PDB entry 2IPK | X-ray diffraction, 2.30 A resolution | chains A and B of the 4 polymer chains in the assembly

# Chain A
Name: HLA class II histocompatibility antigen, DR alpha chain
Source organism: Homo sapiens
Notes: fragment: Extracellular domain, residues 26-207
UniProt: P01903 (2DRA_HUMAN); residues 1-182 here correspond to UniProt positions 26-207 (UniProt number = residue number + 25)
Chain sequence (183 residues; numbered 0 to 182; the number before each row is that of its first residue; numbering starts at 0):
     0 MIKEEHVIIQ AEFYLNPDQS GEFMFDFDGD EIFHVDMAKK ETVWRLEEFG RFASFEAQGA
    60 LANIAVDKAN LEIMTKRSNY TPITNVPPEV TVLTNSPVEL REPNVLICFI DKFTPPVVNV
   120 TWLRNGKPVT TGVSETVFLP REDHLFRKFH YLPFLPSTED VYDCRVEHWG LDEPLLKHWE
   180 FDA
Not modelled in the structure: 0-2, 182
Construct notes: cloning artifact (0)
Cystine bridges: Cys107-Cys163
UniProt features mapped onto this chain:
  - region: Glu179 to Ala182 (Connecting peptide)
  - site: Gln9 (Self- and pathogen-derived peptide antigen), Gly49 (Self-peptide antigen), Phe51 (Self- and pathogen-derived peptide antigen), Ala52 (Self-peptide antigen), Ser53 (Self- and pathogen-derived peptide antigen), Glu55 (Pathogen-derived peptide antigen), Asn62 (Self- and pathogen-derived peptide antigen), Asn69 (Pathogen-derived peptide antigen), Arg76 (Self- and pathogen-derived peptide antigen)
  - glycosylation (N-linked (GlcNAc...) asparagine): Asn78, Asn118

# Chain B
Name: HLA class II histocompatibility antigen, DRB1-1 beta chain
Source organism: Homo sapiens
Notes: fragment: Extracellular domain, residues 30-219
UniProt: P04229 (2B11_HUMAN); residues 1-190 here correspond to UniProt positions 30-219 (UniProt number = residue number + 29)
Chain sequence (190 residues; each row starts with the number of its first residue):
     1 GDTRPRFLWQ LKFECHFFNG TERVRLLERC IYNQEESVRF DSDVGEYRAV TELGRPDAEY
    61 WNSQKDLLEQ RRAAVDTYCR HNYGVGESFT VQRRVEPKVT VYPSKTQPLQ HHNLLVCSVS
   121 GFYPGSIEVR WFRNGQEEKA GVVSTGLIQN GDWTFQTLVM LETVPRSGEV YTCQVEHPSV
   181 TSPLTVEWRA
Cystine bridges: Cys15-Cys79, Cys117-Cys173

# Interface between chain A and chain B
Residue-residue contacts - 113 pairs, chain A then chain B:
  Glu3(A) with His16(B), salt bridge; Phe18(B)
  Glu4(A) with Phe17(B), hydrogen bond (backbone-backbone); Asn19(B), hydrogen bond (side chain-backbone); Gly20(B), hydrogen bond (side chain-backbone)
  His5(A) with Cys15(B); His16(B); Phe17(B), hydrogen bond (backbone-backbone); Val91(B)
  Val6(A) with Cys15(B); His16(B)
  Ile7(A) with Phe13(B); Glu14(B); Cys15(B), hydrogen bond (backbone-backbone); Phe17(B), hydrophobic
  Ile8(A) with Phe13(B)
  Gln9(A) with Leu11(B); Lys12(B); Phe13(B), hydrogen bond (backbone-backbone); Tyr78(B), hydrogen bond
  Ala10(A) with Leu11(B)
  Glu11(A) with Gln10(B); Leu11(B), hydrogen bond (backbone-backbone)
  Phe12(A) with Trp9(B); Gln10(B)
  Tyr13(A) with Phe7(B); Leu8(B); Trp9(B), hydrogen bond (backbone-backbone)
  Leu14(A) with Arg6(B); Phe7(B); Leu8(B), hydrophobic
  Asn15(A) with Arg6(B); Phe7(B), hydrogen bond (backbone-backbone)
  Pro16(A) with Arg4(B); Pro5(B); Arg6(B)
  Asp17(A) with Arg6(B), salt bridge
  Phe24(A) with Asn82(B)
  Phe26(A) with Thr90(B); Val91(B); Tyr123(B); Trp153(B), hydrophobic
  Asp27(A) with Gln149(B), hydrogen bond (backbone-side chain)
  Gly28(A) with Gln149(B)
  Asp29(A) with Tyr123(B); Gln149(B), hydrogen bond; Gly151(B); Trp153(B), hydrogen bond (side chain-backbone)
  Glu30(A) with Trp153(B), hydrogen bond (backbone-side chain)
  Arg44(A) with Gly151(B), hydrogen bond (side chain-backbone); Asp152(B); Trp153(B)
  Leu45(A) with Arg93(B); Trp153(B), hydrophobic
  Glu47(A) with Arg93(B), salt bridge
  Phe48(A) with Phe89(B), hydrophobic; Trp153(B)
  Phe51(A) with Phe89(B), hydrophobic
  Ala52(A) with Val85(B), hydrophobic; Phe89(B), hydrophobic
  Asp66(A) with Trp9(B); Leu11(B)
  Asn69(A) with Trp9(B)
  Leu70(A) with Phe7(B); Leu8(B); Trp9(B), hydrophobic
  Met73(A) with Trp9(B), hydrophobic; Tyr32(B), hydrophobic; Leu53(B), hydrophobic
  Thr74(A) with Phe7(B); Tyr32(B)
  Arg76(A) with Leu53(B), hydrogen bond (side chain-backbone); Asp57(B), salt bridge
  Ser77(A) with Tyr32(B), hydrogen bond
  Tyr79(A) with Phe7(B)
  Thr80(A) with Phe7(B); Tyr32(B), hydrogen bond (backbone-side chain); Asn33(B), hydrogen bond (backbone-side chain)
  Pro81(A) with Pro5(B), hydrophobic; Arg6(B); Phe7(B), hydrophobic; Asn33(B)
  Ile82(A) with Arg6(B), hydrogen bond (backbone-backbone); Leu8(B), hydrophobic; Asn33(B)
  Val85(A) with Gln34(B)
  Thr93(A) with Gln156(B), hydrogen bond (backbone-side chain)
  Asn94(A) with Gln156(B)
  Pro96(A) with Ser118(B); Ser120(B)
  Ile106(A) with Asn150(B)
  Thr113(A) with Leu8(B)
  Pro115(A) with Leu8(B)
  Arg140(A) with Lys12(B), hydrogen bond (backbone-side chain)
  Glu141(A) with Arg29(B), salt bridge
  Asp142(A) with Gln34(B), hydrogen bond (backbone-side chain)
  His143(A) with Gln10(B); Lys12(B); Arg29(B), hydrogen bond; Ile31(B)
  Leu144(A) with Gln34(B)
  Phe145(A) with Leu8(B), hydrophobic; Gln10(B)
  Arg146(A) with Gln149(B), hydrogen bond
  Phe148(A) with Gln149(B); Asn150(B); Gly151(B)
  Tyr150(A) with Asn150(B), hydrogen bond (side chain-backbone); Gly151(B), hydrogen bond (side chain-backbone); Asp152(B)
  Trp168(A) with Asp2(B); Arg6(B)
  Asp181(A) with Lys105(B), hydrogen bond (backbone-side chain)
Also at the interface, not in a pair above, chain A (62 interface residues in all): Ile31, Leu92, Ser95, Pro114, Thr135, Pro139
Also at the interface, not in a pair above, chain B (49 interface residues in all): Glu36, Ser37, Pro56, Tyr83, Tyr102, Ile148, Phe155

# Summary
62 residues of chain A and 49 residues of chain B are in contact; the contacts include 28 hydrogen bonds and 5
salt bridges. Polar contacts include Glu3(A)-His16(B), Asp17(A)-Arg6(B) and Glu47(A)-Arg93(B).
Chain A is HLA class II histocompatibility antigen, DR alpha chain and chain B is HLA class II
histocompatibility antigen, DRB1-1 beta chain, both from Homo sapiens; the structure, Crystal Structure of the
MHC Class II Molecule HLA-DR1 in Complex with the Fluorogenic Peptide, AcPKXVKQNTLKLAT ..., was determined by
X-ray diffraction.
